7PM4 - chains A and D of the 4 polymer chains in the assembly; structure by electron microscopy, 2.49 A resolution.

[Chain A (and D)]
Name: Tissue alpha-L-fucosidase
Organism: Homo sapiens
Notes: EC 3.2.1.51; chain D of this document is another copy of the same molecule, construct and numbering; everything in this record applies to it too
UniProt: P04066 (FUCO_HUMAN); residues 27-461 here correspond to UniProt positions 32-466 (UniProt number = residue number + 5)
Amino-acid sequence (436 residues; each row starts with the number of its first residue):
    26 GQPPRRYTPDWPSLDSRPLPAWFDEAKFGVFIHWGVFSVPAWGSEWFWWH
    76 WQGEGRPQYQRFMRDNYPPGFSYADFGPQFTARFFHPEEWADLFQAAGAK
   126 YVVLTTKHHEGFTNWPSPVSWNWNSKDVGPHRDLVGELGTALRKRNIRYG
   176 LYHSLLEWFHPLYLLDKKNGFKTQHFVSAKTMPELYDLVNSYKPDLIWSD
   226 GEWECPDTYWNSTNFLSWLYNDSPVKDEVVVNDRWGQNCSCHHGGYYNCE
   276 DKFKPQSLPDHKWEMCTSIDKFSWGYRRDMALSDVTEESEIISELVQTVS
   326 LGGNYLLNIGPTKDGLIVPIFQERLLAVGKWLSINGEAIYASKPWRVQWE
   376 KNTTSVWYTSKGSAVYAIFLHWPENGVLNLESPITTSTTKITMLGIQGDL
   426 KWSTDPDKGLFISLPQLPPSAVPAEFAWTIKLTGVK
Not modelled in the structure: 26-30
Disulfide bonds: Cys266-Cys274
Covalently attached groups: N-acetylglucosamine (NAG) linked to Asn236
Construct notes: expression tag (26)
Ligand contacts: (2S,3R,4S,5R)-2-methylpiperidine-3,4,5-triol (DFU): Phe56, His58, Glu70, Trp71, His133, His134, Tyr177, Trp223, Asp225, Trp228, Arg259, Asp276, Trp299
Curated features (UniProtKB/Swiss-Prot):
  - site: Cys291 (May be important for catalysis)
  - modified residue: Thr165 (Phosphothreonine)
  - glycosylation (N-linked (GlcNAc...) asparagine): Asn236, Asn263, Asn377
From the paper describing this entry:
  - catalytic residues: Asp225, Asp276
  - binding site for (2S,3R,4S,5R)-2-methylpiperidine-3,4,5-triol: Trp223, Asp225, Asp276
  - contacts within the chain: Trp223-Glu289 (hydrogen bond), Asn273-Glu289 (hydrogen bond)
  - mutagenesis - E289Q: decreased stability (proposed by the authors, not directly observed)
  - mutagenesis - D276N: decreased catalytic activity
  - mutagenesis - E289Q: abolished catalytic activity on pNP-FUC
  - mutagenesis - E289Q (+4.63 +/- 0.09 degC): increased stability in response to DFJ
  - disease-associated variants - G60D: abolished catalytic activity on pNP-alpha-L-Fuc
  - disease-associated variants - S150F (13- to 20-fold): decreased catalytic activity on pNP-alpha-L-Fuc
  - disease-associated variants - G60D (-3.7 +/- 0.2 degC), S150F (-8.6 +/- 0.2 degC): decreased stability
  - disease-associated variants - G60D, S150F: unchanged expression
  - disease-associated variants - S63L: decreased expression
  - disease-associated variants - N329Y, G340E, L405R: abolished expression
  - disease-associated variants - G60D: abolished binding to DFJ
  - disease-associated variants - S150F: increased stability in response to DFJ

[Chain A / chain D interface]
Residue-residue contacts (39; chain A residue first):
  Trp73(A) - Trp146(D)  hydrophobic
  Gly95(A) - His156(D)  hydrogen bond (backbone-side chain)
  Ser97(A) - Asp152(D)  hydrogen bond (side chain-backbone)
  Ser97(A) - His156(D)  hydrogen bond
  Ala99(A) - Asn147(D)
  Ala99(A) - Asp152(D)
  Asp100(A) - Pro103(D)
  Asp100(A) - Val153(D)
  Asp100(A) - Gly154(D)
  Asp100(A) - His156(D)  salt bridge
  Pro103(A) - Asp100(D)
  Pro103(A) - Pro103(D)  hydrophobic
  Glu135(A) - Trp146(D)
  Pro143(A) - Pro186(D)  hydrophobic
  Trp146(A) - Trp73(D)  hydrophobic
  Trp146(A) - Glu135(D)
  Trp146(A) - Trp148(D)
  Trp146(A) - Glu182(D)
  Trp146(A) - Phe184(D)  hydrogen bond (side chain-backbone)
  Trp146(A) - His185(D)
  Trp146(A) - Pro186(D)
  Trp146(A) - Lys205(D)
  Asn147(A) - Ala99(D)
  Asn147(A) - Trp148(D)
  Trp148(A) - Trp146(D)
  Trp148(A) - Asn147(D)
  Asp152(A) - Ser97(D)  hydrogen bond (backbone-side chain)
  Asp152(A) - Ala99(D)
  Val153(A) - Asp100(D)
  Gly154(A) - Asp100(D)
  His156(A) - Gly95(D)  hydrogen bond (side chain-backbone)
  His156(A) - Ser97(D)  hydrogen bond
  His156(A) - Asp100(D)  salt bridge
  Glu182(A) - Trp146(D)
  Phe184(A) - Trp146(D)  hydrogen bond (backbone-side chain)
  His185(A) - Trp146(D)
  Pro186(A) - Pro143(D)  hydrophobic
  Pro186(A) - Trp146(D)
  Lys205(A) - Trp146(D)
Interface residues without a listed pair, chain A (26 interface residues in all): Pro93, Pro94, Phe96, Arg108, Gly136, Leu187
Interface residues without a listed pair, chain D (26 interface residues in all): Pro93, Pro94, Phe96, Arg108, Gly136, Leu187

[Overview]
The chain A/chain D interface involves 26 residues from each chain, with 8 hydrogen bonds and 2 salt bridges.
Polar pairs include Asp100(A)-His156(D), Gly95(A)-His156(D) and Ser97(A)-Asp152(D). Ligands of chain A:
(2S,3R,4S,5R)-2-methylpiperidine-3,4,5-triol. The paper reports catalytic residues Asp225(A) and Asp276(A);
E289Q, G60D and S150F of chain A reduce stability; 8 substitutions were tested in all.
Both chains are Tissue alpha-L-fucosidase (Homo sapiens). Entry 7PM4 (Cryo-EM structures of human fucosidase
FucA1 reveal insight into substate recognition and catalysis) was determined by electron microscopy, deposited
together with 7PLS.
